PDB entry 5BW9 | X-ray diffraction, 7.00 A resolution (low resolution: residue-level contacts below are approximate; hydrogen-bond / salt-bridge calls are withheld) | chains C and D of the 14 polymer chains in the assembly

# Chain C
Molecule: V-type proton ATPase catalytic subunit A
Organism: Saccharomyces cerevisiae
Notes: EC 3.6.3.14, 3.1.-.-
Reference sequence: P17255 (VATA_YEAST); the construct lacks a stretch of the UniProt sequence, so the offset changes along the chain: 1-283 = UniProt 1-283; 284-617 = UniProt 738-1071
Sequence (617 residues; each row starts with the number of its first residue):
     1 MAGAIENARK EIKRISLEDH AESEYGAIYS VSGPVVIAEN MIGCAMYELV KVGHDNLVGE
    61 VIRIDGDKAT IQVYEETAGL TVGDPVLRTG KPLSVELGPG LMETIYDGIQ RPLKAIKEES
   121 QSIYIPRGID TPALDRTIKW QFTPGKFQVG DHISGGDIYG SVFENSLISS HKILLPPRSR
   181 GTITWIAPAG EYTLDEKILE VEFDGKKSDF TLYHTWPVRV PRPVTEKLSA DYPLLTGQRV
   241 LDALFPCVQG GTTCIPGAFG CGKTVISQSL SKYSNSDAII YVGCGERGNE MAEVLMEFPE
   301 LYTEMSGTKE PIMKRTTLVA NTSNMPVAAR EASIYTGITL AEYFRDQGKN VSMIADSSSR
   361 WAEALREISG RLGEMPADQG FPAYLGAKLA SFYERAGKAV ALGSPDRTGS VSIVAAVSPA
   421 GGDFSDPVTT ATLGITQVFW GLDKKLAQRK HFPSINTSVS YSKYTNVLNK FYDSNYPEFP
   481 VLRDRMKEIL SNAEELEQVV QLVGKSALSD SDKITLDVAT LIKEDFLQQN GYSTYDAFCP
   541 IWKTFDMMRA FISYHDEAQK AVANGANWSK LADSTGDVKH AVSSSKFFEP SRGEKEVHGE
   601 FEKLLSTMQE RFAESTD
Unresolved in the structure: 1-20, 610-617
UniProt features mapped onto this chain:
  - binding site (ATP): Gly257 to Thr264
  - modified residue: Ala2 (N-acetylalanine), Thr131 (Phosphothreonine), Ser404 (Phosphoserine), Ser474 (Phosphoserine)

# Chain D
Molecule: V-type proton ATPase subunit B
Organism: Saccharomyces cerevisiae
Reference sequence: P16140 (VATB_YEAST); residue numbers follow UniProt; this construct covers 1-517
Sequence (517 residues; each row starts with the number of its first residue):
     1 MVLSDKELFA INKKAVEQGF NVKPRLNYNT VSGVNGPLVI LEKVKFPRYN EIVNLTLPDG
    61 TVRQGQVLEI RGDRAIVQVF EGTSGIDVKK TTVEFTGESL RIPVSEDMLG RIFDGSGRPI
   121 DNGPKVFAED YLDINGSPIN PYARIYPEEM ISTGVSAIDT MNSIARGQKI PIFSASGLPH
   181 NEIAAQICRQ AGLVRPTKDV HDGHEENFSI VFAAMGVNLE TARFFKQDFE ENGSLERTSL
   241 FLNLANDPTI ERIITPRLAL TTAEYLAYQT ERHVLTILTD MSSYADALRE VSAAREEVPG
   301 RRGYPGYMYT DLSTIYERAG RVEGRNGSIT QIPILTMPND DITHPIPDLT GYITEGQIFV
   361 DRQLHNKGIY PPINVLPSLS RLMKSAIGEG MTRKDHGDVS NQLYAKYAIG KDAAAMKAVV
   421 GEEALSIEDK LSLEFLEKFE KTFITQGAYE DRTVFESLDQ AWSLLRIYPK EMLNRISPKI
   481 LDEFYDRARD DADEDEEDPD TRSSGKKKDA SQEESLI
Unresolved in the structure: 1-26, 200-202, 487-517
UniProt features mapped onto this chain:
  - binding site (ATP): Arg381
  - modified residue (Phosphoserine): Ser4, Ser137, Ser503, Ser504, Ser511, Ser515
  - cross-link (Glycyl lysine isopeptide (Lys-Gly)): Lys14 (interchain with G-Cter in ubiquitin), Lys508 (interchain with G-Cter in ubiquitin)

# How chain C and chain D interact
Contacting residue pairs (24):
  Ile42(C) - Lys89(D)
  Cys44(C) - Asp87(D)
  Ala45(C) - Asp87(D)
  Met46(C) - Thr83(D)
  Met46(C) - Gly85(D)
  Met46(C) - Ile86(D)
  Tyr47(C) - Gly85(D)
  Ile64(C) - Gly33(D)
  Ile64(C) - Val34(D)
  Gly66(C) - Ser32(D)
  Ala383(C) - Glu290(D)
  Ala383(C) - Ala293(D)
  Ala390(C) - Ala245(D)
  Glu394(C) - Asn246(D)
  Phe424(C) - Asn339(D)
  Gly434(C) - Gly216(D)
  Tyr461(C) - Gly177(D)
  Asp484(C) - Lys367(D)
  Asp484(C) - Gly368(D)
  Lys487(C) - Asn366(D)
  Glu488(C) - Asn366(D)
  Glu488(C) - Lys367(D)
  Ser491(C) - Asn366(D)
  Ala507(C) - Val419(D)
Interface residues without a listed pair, chain C (25 interface residues in all): Ile62, Arg63, Asp65, Met375, Ala387, Ser458, Val499
Interface residues without a listed pair, chain D (24 interface residues in all): Ser84, Glu297, Gln363, Ala418, Val420

# Overview
25 residues of chain C and 24 residues of chain D are in contact. UniProt lists 8 ATP-binding residues on
chain C; ATP-binding residue Arg381(D) on chain D.
Here chain C is V-type proton ATPase catalytic subunit A and chain D is V-type proton ATPase subunit B, both
from Saccharomyces cerevisiae. Entry 5BW9 (Crystal Structure of Yeast V1-ATPase in the Autoinhibited Form) was
determined by X-ray diffraction, deposited together with 5D80.
